Entry 4UN8 (X-ray diffraction, 2.60 A resolution); this record covers chains D and E of the 3 polymer chains in the assembly.

== Chain D ==
Name: Homing endonuclease I-dmoi
Organism: Desulfurococcus mobilis
Notes: EC 3.1.-.-
UniProtKB: P21505 (DMO1_DESMO); numbering as in UniProt (aligned over 2-188)
Amino-acid sequence (199 residues; numbered 1 to 199; the number before each row is that of its first residue):
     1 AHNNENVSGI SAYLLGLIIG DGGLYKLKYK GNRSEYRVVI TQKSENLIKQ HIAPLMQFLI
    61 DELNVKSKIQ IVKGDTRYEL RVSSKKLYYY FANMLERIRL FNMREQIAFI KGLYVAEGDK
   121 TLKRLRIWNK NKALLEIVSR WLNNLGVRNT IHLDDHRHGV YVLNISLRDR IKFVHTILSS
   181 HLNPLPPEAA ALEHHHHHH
Disordered / not traced: 1-4, 196-199
Sequence notes: expression tag (1, 189-199)
Metal / ion sites: Mn2+ site 1: Gly20, Glu117 (shared with DG15(E) of chain E; 1 residue of chain F); Mn2+ site 2: Asp21, Ala116 (shared with DA14(E) of chain E; 1 residue of chain F)
UniProt features mapped onto this chain:
  - active site: Asp21, Glu117

== Chain E ==
Molecule: 25-nt DNA strand
Sequence (25 nucleotides; row label = number of the first residue in the row):
     1 GCCTTGCCGG GTAAGTTCCG GCGCG
Metal / ion sites: Mn2+ site 1: DA14 (shared with Asp21(D), Ala116(D) of chain D; 1 residue of chain F); Mn2+ site 2: DG15 (shared with Gly20(D), Glu117(D) of chain D; 1 residue of chain F)

== Chain D / chain E interface ==
Residue-residue contacts - 49 pairs, chain D then chain E:
  Gly20(D) with DG15(E), phosphate contact
  Asp21(D) with DA14(E), phosphate contact; DG15(E), phosphate contact
  Gly22(D) with DG15(E), sugar contact; DT16(E), phosphate contact
  Tyr25(D) with DG15(E), sugar contact; DT16(E), hydrogen bond to the phosphate; DT17(E), base contact
  Leu27(D) with DC18(E), base contact
  Tyr29(D) with DC18(E), base contact; DC19(E), base contact; DG20(E), base contact
  Lys30(D) with DG20(E), salt bridge to the phosphate
  Arg33(D) with DG20(E), base contact; DG21(E), hydrogen bond to the base; DC22(E), base contact
  Arg37(D) with DT17(E), base contact; DC18(E), base contact
  Thr41(D) with DA14(E), sugar contact; DG15(E), base contact
  Gln42(D) with DA14(E), phosphate contact
  Lys43(D) with DA13(E), salt bridge to the phosphate; DA14(E), hydrogen bond to the phosphate
  Thr76(D) with DA13(E), base contact; DA14(E), hydrogen bond to the base
  Arg77(D) with DA14(E), base contact; DG15(E), hydrogen bond to the base; DT16(E), hydrogen bond to the base
  Glu117(D) with DG15(E), phosphate contact
  Arg124(D) with DT5(E), base contact; DG6(E), hydrogen bond to the base; DC7(E), base contact
  Arg126(D) with DC7(E), base contact
  Thr150(D) with DG6(E), hydrogen bond to the phosphate
  His152(D) with DG6(E), salt bridge to the phosphate; DC7(E), salt bridge to the phosphate
  Asp154(D) with DC7(E), base contact; DC8(E), hydrogen bond to the base
  His156(D) with DC8(E), salt bridge to the phosphate; DG9(E), salt bridge to the phosphate
  Arg157(D) with DG9(E), hydrogen bond to the base; DG10(E), hydrogen bond to the base; DG11(E), base contact
  Asn164(D) with DT5(E), phosphate contact; DG6(E), phosphate contact
  Ser166(D) with DT5(E), hydrogen bond to the phosphate
  Leu167(D) with DT4(E), phosphate contact; DT5(E), hydrogen bond to the phosphate
  Arg168(D) with DT5(E), salt bridge to the phosphate
Also at the interface, not in a pair above, chain D (33 interface residues in all): Gly23, Val39, Ser44, Ala116, His158, Ile165, Arg170

== In short ==
33 residues of chain D face 18 of chain E across their interface; the contacts include 13 hydrogen bonds and 7
salt bridges. Polar contacts include Arg33(D)-DG21(E), Thr76(D)-DA14(E) and Arg77(D)-DG15(E). From UniProt:
active-site residues Asp21(D) and Glu117(D) on chain D.
Chain D is Homing endonuclease I-dmoi (Desulfurococcus mobilis) and chain E is a 25-nt DNA strand; the
structure, The crystal structure of I-dmoi in complex with its target DNA at 1H incubation in 5MM ..., was
determined by X-ray diffraction, deposited together with 4D6N, 4D6O, 4UN7, 4UN9, 4UNA, 4UNB, 4UNC and 4UT0.
